Entry 3G9Y (X-ray diffraction, 1.40 A resolution); this record covers chains A and C.

== Chain A ==
Molecule: Zinc finger Ran-binding domain-containing protein 2
Source organism: Homo sapiens
Notes: fragment: Zinc finger domain
UniProt: O95218 (ZRAB2_HUMAN); numbering as in UniProt (aligned over 65-95)
Sequence (33 residues; each row starts with the number of its first residue):
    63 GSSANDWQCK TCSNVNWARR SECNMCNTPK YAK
Not modelled in the structure: 63-66
Differences from the reference sequence: expression tag (63-64)
UniProt features mapped onto this chain:
  - zinc finger: Ser-65 to Ala-94 (RanBP2-type 2)
  - modified residue: Lys-92 (N6-acetyllysine)
Bound ions: Zn2+: Cys-71, Cys-74, Cys-85, Cys-88
What the authors report for this chain:
  - Zn2+ coordination: Cys-71, Cys-74, Cys-85, Cys-88
  - binding site for the 6-nt RNA strand (chain C): Asp-68, Asn-76, Val-77, Asn-78, Trp-79, Ala-80, Arg-81, Arg-82, Asn-86, Met-87
  - mutagenesis - W79A, R81A, R82A, N86A, M87A: decreased binding to the 6-nt RNA strand (chain C)
  - specificity-determining residues: Asn-76

== Chain C ==
Molecule: 6-nt RNA strand
Sequence (6 nucleotides; numbered 1 to 6; the number before each row is that of its first residue):
     1 AGGUAA

== How chain A and chain C interact ==
Contacting residue pairs - 13 pairs, chain A then chain C:
  Asp-68(A) with A6(C), base contact
  Asn-76(A) with U4(C), hydrogen bond to the base
  Val-77(A) with G3(C), hydrogen bond to the base; A6(C), base contact
  Asn-78(A) with G3(C), base contact
  Trp-79(A) with G2(C), stacking on the base; G3(C), stacking on the base; A6(C), base contact
  Arg-81(A) with G2(C), salt bridge to the phosphate
  Arg-82(A) with G3(C), hydrogen bond to the base
  Asn-86(A) with G3(C), hydrogen bond to the base; U4(C), hydrogen bond to the base
  Met-87(A) with U4(C), base contact
Interface residues without a listed pair, chain C (5 interface residues in all): A1

== Summary ==
Chain A and chain C form an interface of 9 and 5 residues respectively, with 5 hydrogen bonds, 1 salt bridge
and 2 aromatic stacking contacts. Polar contacts include Asn-76(A)/U4(C), Val-77(A)/G3(C) and Arg-82(A)/G3(C).
The paper reports a binding site for the 6-nt RNA strand (chain C) at Asp-68(A), Asn-76(A) and Val-77(A) among
others; W79A, R81A and R82A of chain A, among others, reduce binding to the 6-nt RNA strand (chain C); 5
substitutions were tested in all.
Here chain A is Zinc finger Ran-binding domain-containing protein 2 (Homo sapiens) and chain C is a 6-nt RNA
strand. Entry 3G9Y (Crystal structure of the second zinc finger from ZRANB2/ZNF265 bound to 6 nt ssRNA
sequence AGGUAA) was determined by X-ray diffraction.
